Entry 3HJY (X-ray diffraction, 3.65 A resolution); this record covers chains A and B of the 5 polymer chains in the assembly.

Chain A:
Protein: pseudouridine synthase CBf5
Organism: Pyrococcus furiosus
Notes: EC 5.4.99.-; fragment: Cbf5
UniProtKB: Q7LWY0 (TRUB_PYRFU); residues 11-337 here correspond to UniProt positions 8-334 (UniProt number = residue number - 3)
Sequence (327 residues; numbered 11 to 337; the number before each row is that of its first residue):
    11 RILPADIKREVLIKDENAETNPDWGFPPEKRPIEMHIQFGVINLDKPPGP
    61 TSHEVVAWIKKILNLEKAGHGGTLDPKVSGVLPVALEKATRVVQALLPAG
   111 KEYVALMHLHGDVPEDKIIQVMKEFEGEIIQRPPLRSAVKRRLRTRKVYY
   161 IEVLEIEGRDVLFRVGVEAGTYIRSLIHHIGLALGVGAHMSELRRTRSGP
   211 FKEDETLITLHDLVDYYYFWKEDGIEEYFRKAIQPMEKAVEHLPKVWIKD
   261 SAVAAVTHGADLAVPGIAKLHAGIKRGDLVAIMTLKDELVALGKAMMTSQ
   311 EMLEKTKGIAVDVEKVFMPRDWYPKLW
Disordered / not traced: 146-152
Swiss-Prot annotation at these positions:
  - active site: Asp-85 (Nucleophile)

Chain B:
Protein: Ribosome biogenesis protein Nop10
Organism: Pyrococcus furiosus
Notes: fragment: Nop10
UniProtKB: Q8U1R4 (NOP10_PYRFU); numbering as in UniProt (aligned over 3-55)
Sequence (53 residues; row label = number of the first residue in the row):
     3 FRIRKCPKCGRYTLKEVCPVCGEKTKVAHPPRFSPEDPYGEYRRRWKREV
    53 LGI
Cystine bridges: Cys-8/Cys-20, Cys-11/Cys-23

Interface between chain A and chain B:
Residue-residue contacts (53):
  Asp-55(A) / Pro-32(B)
  Pro-57(A) / Pro-32(B)
  Pro-58(A) / Phe-3(B)  hydrophobic
  Pro-58(A) / His-31(B)
  Pro-58(A) / Pro-32(B)
  Pro-58(A) / Arg-34(B)
  Gly-59(A) / Arg-34(B)
  Trp-68(A) / Phe-35(B)  hydrophobic
  Trp-68(A) / Pro-37(B)
  Ser-89(A) / His-31(B)  hydrogen bond
  Ser-89(A) / Pro-32(B)
  Val-114(A) / Ile-5(B)  hydrophobic
  Val-114(A) / Tyr-14(B)  hydrophobic
  Leu-116(A) / Arg-4(B)
  Leu-116(A) / Leu-16(B)  hydrophobic
  Glu-165(A) / Thr-15(B)  hydrogen bond
  Glu-165(A) / Leu-16(B)
  Glu-165(A) / Lys-17(B)
  Asp-170(A) / Arg-4(B)  salt bridge
  Leu-172(A) / Thr-15(B)
  Leu-172(A) / Leu-16(B)  hydrophobic
  Arg-174(A) / Tyr-14(B)
  Glu-202(A) / Phe-3(B)  hydrogen bond (side chain-backbone)
  Glu-202(A) / Arg-4(B)
  Glu-202(A) / Ile-5(B)
  Glu-202(A) / His-31(B)
  Leu-203(A) / His-31(B)
  Arg-204(A) / Lys-7(B)
  Arg-204(A) / Tyr-14(B)  hydrogen bond
  Arg-204(A) / Ala-30(B)  hydrogen bond (side chain-backbone)
  Glu-213(A) / Lys-7(B)  salt bridge
  Glu-213(A) / Tyr-14(B)  hydrogen bond
  Leu-220(A) / Phe-35(B)  hydrophobic
  His-221(A) / Pro-33(B)
  His-221(A) / Arg-34(B)  hydrogen bond (side chain-backbone)
  His-221(A) / Phe-35(B)
  His-221(A) / Asp-39(B)  salt bridge
  His-221(A) / Arg-45(B)
  Asp-222(A) / Lys-49(B)  salt bridge
  Asp-225(A) / Arg-45(B)  salt bridge
  Asp-225(A) / Arg-46(B)  salt bridge
  Asp-225(A) / Lys-49(B)  salt bridge
  Tyr-228(A) / Arg-46(B)
  Phe-229(A) / Arg-46(B)
  Phe-229(A) / Lys-49(B)
  Phe-229(A) / Arg-50(B)
  Phe-229(A) / Leu-53(B)  hydrophobic
  Glu-232(A) / Glu-43(B)
  Glu-232(A) / Arg-50(B)  salt bridge
  Asp-233(A) / Arg-50(B)  salt bridge
  Asp-233(A) / Ile-55(B)
  Tyr-238(A) / Leu-53(B)
  Tyr-238(A) / Ile-55(B)  hydrophobic
Interface residues without a listed pair, chain A (33 interface residues in all): Ile-72, Ala-115, Leu-164, Thr-206, Thr-219, Val-224, Tyr-226, Ile-235

In short:
33 residues of chain A face 23 of chain B across their interface; the contacts include 7 hydrogen bonds and 9
salt bridges. Among the polar pairs are Asp-170(A)/Arg-4(B), Glu-213(A)/Lys-7(B) and His-221(A)/Asp-39(B).
Curated annotation (UniProt) lists active-site residue Asp-85(A) on chain A.
Chain A is pseudouridine synthase CBf5 and chain B is Ribosome biogenesis protein Nop10, both from Pyrococcus
furiosus; the structure, Structure of a functional ribonucleoprotein pseudouridine synthase bound to a
substrate RNA, was determined by X-ray diffraction (same publication as 3HJW).
